PDB entry 2IPG | X-ray diffraction, 1.90 A resolution | chains A and B

Chain A (and B):
Molecule: 3(17)alpha-hydroxysteroid dehydrogenase
Organism: Mus musculus
Notes: EC 1.1.1.-, 1.1.1.209; chain B of this document is another copy of the same molecule, construct and numbering; everything in this record applies to it too
UniProtKB: Q91WR5 (AK1CL_MOUSE); numbering as in UniProt (aligned over 5-323)
Chain sequence (319 residues; numbered 5 to 323; the number before each row is that of its first residue):
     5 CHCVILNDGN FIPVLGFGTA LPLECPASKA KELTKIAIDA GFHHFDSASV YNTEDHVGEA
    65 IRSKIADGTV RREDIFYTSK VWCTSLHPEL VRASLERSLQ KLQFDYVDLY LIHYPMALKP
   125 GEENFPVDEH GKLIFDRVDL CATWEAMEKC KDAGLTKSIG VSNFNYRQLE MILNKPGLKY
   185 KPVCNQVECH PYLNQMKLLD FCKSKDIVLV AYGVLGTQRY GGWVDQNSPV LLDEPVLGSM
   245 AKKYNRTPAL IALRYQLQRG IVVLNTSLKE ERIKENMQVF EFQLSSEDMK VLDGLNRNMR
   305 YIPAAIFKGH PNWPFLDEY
Differences from the reference sequence: engineered mutation Ala31 (Lys in Q91WR5)
Disulfides: Cys5-Cys7
Ligand contacts:
  - epi-testosterone (FFA; (10alpha,13alpha,14beta,17alpha)-17-hydroxyandrost-4-en-3-one): Ala24, Leu25, Pro26, Leu27, Val54, Tyr55, Trp86, His117, Tyr118, Phe129, Tyr224, Trp227, Ile306
  - NADP (NAP; NADP nicotinamide-adenine-dinucleotide phosphate): Gly22, Thr23, Ala24, Asp50, Tyr55, Lys84, His117, Tyr118, Ser166, Asn167, Gln190, Tyr216, Gly217, Val218, Leu219, Gly220, Thr221, Gln222, Tyr224, Leu236, Ala253, Leu268, Asn269, Thr270, Ser271, Leu272, Lys273, Arg276, Glu279, Asn280, Ile306
UniProt features mapped onto this chain:
  - active site: Tyr55 (Proton donor)
  - binding site (NADP(+)): Gly20 to Ala24, Asp50, Ser166, Asn167, Gln190, Tyr216 to Tyr224, Thr270 to Asn280
  - binding site (substrate): His117
  - site: Lys84 (Lowers pKa of active site Tyr)
  - mutagenesis: Ala24 (A24Y: Reduces enzyme activity and affinity for substrate. Alters the stereospecificity, so that androstenedione is converted to testosterone), Gln222 (Q222N: Decreases affinity for NADP. Changes enzyme activity, leading to the production of testosterone and concomitantly reducing the production of epi-testosterone), Tyr224 (Y224D: Decreases affinity for NADP. Changes enzyme activity, leading to the production of testosterone and concomitantly reducing the production of epi-testosterone ...)

Interface between chain A and chain B:
Pairs across the interface (16):
  Ile9(A) - Arg258(B)
  Ile9(A) - Phe286(B)
  Ile9(A) - Gln287(B)
  Phe15(A) - Phe284(B)
  Phe15(A) - Glu285(B)
  Lys207(A) - Ser290(B)
  Ser208(A) - Ser290(B)
  Asp210(A) - Ser289(B)
  Asp210(A) - Ser290(B)  hydrogen bond (side chain-backbone)
  Glu285(A) - Phe15(B)
  Phe286(A) - Ile9(B)
  Gln287(A) - Ile9(B)
  Ser289(A) - Asp210(B)
  Ser290(A) - Lys207(B)
  Ser290(A) - Ser208(B)
  Ser290(A) - Asp210(B)  hydrogen bond (backbone-side chain)
Interface residues without a listed pair, chain A (12 interface residues in all): Arg258, Phe284

Overview:
Chain A and chain B each contribute 12 residues to their interface, with 2 hydrogen bonds. The hydrogen-bonded
pair is Asp210(A)-Ser290(B). Ligands of chain A: NADP and epi-testosterone.
Chain A and chain B are both 3(17)alpha-hydroxysteroid dehydrogenase (Mus musculus); the structure, Crystal
structure of 17alpha-hydroxysteroid dehydrogenase mutant K31A in complex with NADP+ and epi-testosterone, was
determined by X-ray diffraction, deposited together with 2IPF and 2IPJ.
